Entry 8F7S (electron microscopy, 3.00 A resolution); this record covers chains R and A of the 8 polymer chains in the assembly.

[Chain R]
Protein: Delta-type opioid receptor
Organism: Homo sapiens
UniProt: P41143 (OPRD_HUMAN); residue numbers follow UniProt; this construct covers 2-372
Amino-acid sequence (390 residues; row label = number of the first residue in the row; numbers below 1 keep their minus sign (Asp-9 is residue -9)):
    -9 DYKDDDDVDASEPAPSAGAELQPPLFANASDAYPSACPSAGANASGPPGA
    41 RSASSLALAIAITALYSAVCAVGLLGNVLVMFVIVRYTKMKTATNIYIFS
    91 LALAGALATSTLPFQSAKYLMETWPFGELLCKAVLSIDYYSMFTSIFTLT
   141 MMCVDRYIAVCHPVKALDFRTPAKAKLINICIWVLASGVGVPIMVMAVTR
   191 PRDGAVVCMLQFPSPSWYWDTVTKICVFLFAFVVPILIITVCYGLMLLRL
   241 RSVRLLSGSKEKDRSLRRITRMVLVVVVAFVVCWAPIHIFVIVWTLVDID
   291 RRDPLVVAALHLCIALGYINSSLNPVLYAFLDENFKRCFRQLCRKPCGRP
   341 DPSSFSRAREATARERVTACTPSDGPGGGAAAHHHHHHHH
Disordered / not traced: -9 to 44, 334-380
Differences from the reference sequence: expression tag (-9 to 1, 373-380); conflict Val73 (Gly in P41143), Ser90 (Asn in P41143), Gly95 (Asp in P41143), Ser131 (Asn in P41143), Cys143 (Ser in P41143), Val268 (Gly in P41143), Ile309 (Ala in P41143)
Cystine bridges: Cys121-Cys198
Curated features (UniProtKB/Swiss-Prot):
  - lipidation: Cys333 (S-palmitoyl cysteine)
  - glycosylation (N-linked (GlcNAc...) asparagine): Asn18, Asn33

[Chain A]
Protein: Guanine nucleotide-binding protein G(i) subunit alpha-1
Organism: Homo sapiens
UniProt: P63096 (GNAI1_HUMAN); residue numbers follow UniProt; this construct covers 1-354
Amino-acid sequence (354 residues; row label = number of the first residue in the row):
     1 MGCTLSAEDKAAVERSKMIDRNLREDGEKAAREVKLLLLGAGESGKSTIV
    51 KQMKIIHEAGYSEEECKQYKAVVYSNTIQSIIAIIRAMGRLKIDFGDSAR
   101 ADDARQLFVLAGAAEEGFMTAELAGVIKRLWKDSGVQACFNRSREYQLND
   151 SAAYYLNDLDRIAQPNYIPTQQDVLRTRVKTTGIVETHFTFKDLHFKMFD
   201 VGAQRSERKKWIHCFEGVTAIIFCVALSDYDLVLAEDEEMNRMHESMKLF
   251 DSICNNKWFTDTSIILFLNKKDLFEEKIKKSPLTICYPEYAGSNTYEEAA
   301 AYIQCQFEDLNKRKDTKEIYTHFTCSTDTKNVQFVFDAVTDVIIKNNLKD
   351 CGLF
Disordered / not traced: 1-3, 56-180, 235-239
Differences from the reference sequence: conflict Ala203 (Gly in P63096), Ser326 (Ala in P63096)
Curated features (UniProtKB/Swiss-Prot):
  - region: Lys35 to Thr48 (G1 motif), Asp173 to Thr181 (G2 motif), Phe196 to Gly202, Gln204, Arg205 (G3 motif), Ile265 to Asp272 (G4 motif), Thr324, Cys325, Thr327 to Thr329 (G5 motif)
  - binding site (GTP): Glu43 to Thr48, Ser151, Leu175 to Thr181, Asp200 to Gly202, Gln204, Asn269 to Asp272
  - binding site (Mg(2+)): Ser47, Thr181
  - modified residue: Arg178 (ADP-ribosylarginine), Gln204 (Deamidated glutamine), Cys351 (ADP-ribosylcysteine)
  - lipidation: Gly2 (N-myristoyl glycine), Cys3 (S-palmitoyl cysteine)

[Chain R / chain A interface]
Residue-residue contacts (31; chain R residue first):
  Thr82(R) - Asp350(A)
  Arg146(R) - Leu353(A)
  Ala149(R) - Asn347(A)  hydrogen bond (backbone-side chain)
  Val150(R) - Ile344(A)
  Val150(R) - Leu348(A)  hydrophobic
  Pro153(R) - Thr340(A)
  Pro153(R) - Ile343(A)  hydrophobic
  Val154(R) - Asp193(A)
  Leu157(R) - Arg32(A)
  Leu157(R) - Leu194(A)  hydrophobic
  Asp158(R) - Arg32(A)  salt bridge
  Arg160(R) - Asn347(A)  hydrogen bond
  Arg160(R) - Asp350(A)  salt bridge
  Met236(R) - Leu353(A)  hydrophobic
  Arg239(R) - Ile344(A)
  Leu240(R) - Leu348(A)  hydrophobic
  Val243(R) - Asp341(A)
  Arg244(R) - Glu318(A)
  Arg244(R) - Ile319(A)
  Arg244(R) - Tyr320(A)
  Arg244(R) - Asp341(A)
  Leu245(R) - Glu318(A)
  Leu245(R) - Lys345(A)
  Lys252(R) - Glu318(A)  salt bridge
  Ser255(R) - Phe354(A)
  Ile259(R) - Leu353(A)
  Ile259(R) - Phe354(A)  hydrophobic
  Asp322(R) - Cys351(A)
  Asp322(R) - Gly352(A)
  Glu323(R) - Gly352(A)  hydrogen bond (backbone-backbone)
  Asn324(R) - Asp350(A)
Also at the interface, not in a pair above, chain R (27 interface residues in all): Thr84, Leu246, Glu251, Arg258, Met262, Val263
Also at the interface, not in a pair above, chain A (24 interface residues in all): Lys192, Lys314, Asp315, Thr316, Phe336, Lys349

[Summary]
27 residues of chain R face 24 of chain A across their interface, with 3 hydrogen bonds and 3 salt bridges.
Polar contacts include Asp158(R)-Arg32(A), Arg160(R)-Asp350(A) and Lys252(R)-Glu318(A). UniProt lists 22
GTP-binding residues and Mg2+-binding residues Ser47(A) and Thr181(A) on chain A.
Here chain R is Delta-type opioid receptor and chain A is Guanine nucleotide-binding protein G(i) subunit
alpha-1, both from Homo sapiens. Entry 8F7S (Gi bound delta-opioid receptor in complex with deltorphin) was
determined by electron microscopy, deposited together with 8F7Q, 8F7R, 8F7W and 8F7X.
